1OS9 - chain A; structure by X-ray diffraction, 1.85 A resolution.

== Chain A ==
Molecule: Macrophage metalloelastase
Source organism: Homo sapiens
Notes: EC 3.4.24.65
UniProt: P39900 (MMP12_HUMAN); residues 106-268 here = UniProt positions 106-268
Amino-acid sequence (165 residues; numbered 104 to 268; the number before each row is that of its first residue):
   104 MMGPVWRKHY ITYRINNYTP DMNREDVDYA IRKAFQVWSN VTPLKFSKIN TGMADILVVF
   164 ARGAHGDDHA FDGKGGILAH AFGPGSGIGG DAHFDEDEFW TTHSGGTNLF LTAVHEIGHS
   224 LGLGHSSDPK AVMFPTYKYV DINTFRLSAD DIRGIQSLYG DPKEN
Differences from the reference sequence: cloning artifact (104-105); engineered mutation Asp171 (Phe in P39900)
UniProt features mapped onto this chain:
  - active site: Glu219
  - binding site (Ca(2+)): Asp124, Asp158, Asp175, Gly176, Gly178, Ile180, Gly190, Gly192, Asp194, Asp198, Glu199, Glu201
  - binding site (Zn(2+)): His168, Asp170, His183, His196, His218, His222, His228

== In short ==
From UniProt: active-site residue Glu219, 12 Ca2+-binding residues and 7 Zn2+-binding residues.
Chain A is Macrophage metalloelastase (Homo sapiens); the structure, Binary enzyme-product complexes of human
MMP12, was determined by X-ray diffraction (same publication as 1OS2).
